8W8N - chains C and H of the 9 polymer chains in the assembly; structure by X-ray diffraction, 2.69 A resolution.

# Chain C
Protein: DNA-directed RNA polymerase subunit beta
From: Thermus thermophilus HB8
Notes: EC 2.7.7.6
UniProtKB: Q8RQE9 (RPOB_THET8); numbering as in UniProt (aligned over 1-1119)
Sequence (1119 residues; numbered 1 to 1119; the number before each row is that of its first residue):
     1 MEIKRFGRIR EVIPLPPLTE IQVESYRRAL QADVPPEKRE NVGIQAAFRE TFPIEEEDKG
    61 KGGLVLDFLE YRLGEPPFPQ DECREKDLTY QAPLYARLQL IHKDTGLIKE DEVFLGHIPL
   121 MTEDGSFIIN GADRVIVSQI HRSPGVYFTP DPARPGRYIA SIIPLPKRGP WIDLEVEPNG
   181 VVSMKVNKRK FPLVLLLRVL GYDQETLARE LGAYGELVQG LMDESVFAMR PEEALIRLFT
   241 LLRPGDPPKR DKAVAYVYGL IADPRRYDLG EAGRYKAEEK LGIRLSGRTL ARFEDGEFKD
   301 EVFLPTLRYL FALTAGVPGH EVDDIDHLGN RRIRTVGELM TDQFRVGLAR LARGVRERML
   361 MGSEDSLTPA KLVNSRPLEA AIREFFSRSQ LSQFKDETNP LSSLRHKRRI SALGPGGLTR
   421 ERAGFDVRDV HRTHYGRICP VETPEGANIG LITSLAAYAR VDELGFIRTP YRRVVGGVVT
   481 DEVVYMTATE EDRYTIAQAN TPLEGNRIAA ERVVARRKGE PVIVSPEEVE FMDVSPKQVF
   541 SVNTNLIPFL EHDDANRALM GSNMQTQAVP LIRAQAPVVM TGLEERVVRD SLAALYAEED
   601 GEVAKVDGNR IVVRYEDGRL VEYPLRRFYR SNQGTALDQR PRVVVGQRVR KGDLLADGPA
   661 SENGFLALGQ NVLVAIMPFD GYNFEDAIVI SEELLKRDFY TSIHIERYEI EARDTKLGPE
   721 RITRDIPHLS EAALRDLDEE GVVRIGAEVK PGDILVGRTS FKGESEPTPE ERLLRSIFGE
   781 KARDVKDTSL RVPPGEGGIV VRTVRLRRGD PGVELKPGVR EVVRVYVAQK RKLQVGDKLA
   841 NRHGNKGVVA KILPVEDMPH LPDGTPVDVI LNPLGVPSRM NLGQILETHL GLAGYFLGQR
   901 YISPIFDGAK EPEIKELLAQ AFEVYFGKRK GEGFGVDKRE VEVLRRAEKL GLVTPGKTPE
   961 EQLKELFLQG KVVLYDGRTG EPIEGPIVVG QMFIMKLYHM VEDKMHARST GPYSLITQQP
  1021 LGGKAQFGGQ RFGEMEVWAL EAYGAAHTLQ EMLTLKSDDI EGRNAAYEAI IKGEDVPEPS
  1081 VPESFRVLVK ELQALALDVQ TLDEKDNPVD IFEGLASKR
Disordered / not traced: 57-62, 1119

# Chain H
Molecule: 27-nt DNA strand
Sequence (27 nucleotides; numbered 1 to 27; the number before each row is that of its first residue):
     1 TATAATGGGA GCTGTCACGG ATGCAGG
Disordered / not traced: 24-27

# Interface between chain C and chain H
Pairs across the interface - 13 pairs, chain C then chain H:
  Lys-167(C) / DC12(H)  base contact
  Gly-169(C) / DC12(H)  base contact
  Gly-169(C) / DT13(H)  base contact
  Pro-170(C) / DT13(H)  base contact
  Trp-171(C) / DT13(H)  hydrogen bond to the base
  Arg-243(C) / DG9(H)  hydrogen bond to the base
  Arg-243(C) / DA10(H)  hydrogen bond to the base
  Gly-245(C) / DG7(H)  base contact
  Pro-247(C) / DG7(H)  base contact
  Arg-266(C) / DG11(H)  hydrogen bond to the base
  Glu-421(C) / DG14(H)  hydrogen bond to the base
  Arg-422(C) / DG14(H)  sugar contact
  Arg-422(C) / DT15(H)  phosphate contact
Interface residues without a listed pair, chain C (13 interface residues in all): Pro-166, Asn-187, Asp-246

# In short
The interface between chain C and chain H involves 13 residues on one side and 8 on the other; the contacts
include 5 hydrogen bonds. Polar pairs include Trp-171(C)/DT13(H), Arg-243(C)/DG9(H) and Arg-243(C)/DA10(H).
Here chain C is DNA-directed RNA polymerase subunit beta (Thermus thermophilus HB8) and chain H is a 27-nt DNA
strand. Entry 8W8N (Thermus thermophilus initiation transcription complex in the pre-translocated state) was
determined by X-ray diffraction, deposited together with 8W8O and 8W8P.
